PDB entry 1HJX | X-ray diffraction, 1.85 A resolution | chains A and C of the 4 polymer chains in the assembly

== Chain A (and C) ==
Name: Chitinase-3 like protein 1
Source organism: Homo sapiens
Notes: chain C of this document is another copy of the same molecule, construct and numbering; everything in this record applies to it too
UniProtKB: P36222 (C3L1_HUMAN); residues 22-383 here = UniProt positions 22-383
Chain sequence (362 residues; row label = number of the first residue in the row):
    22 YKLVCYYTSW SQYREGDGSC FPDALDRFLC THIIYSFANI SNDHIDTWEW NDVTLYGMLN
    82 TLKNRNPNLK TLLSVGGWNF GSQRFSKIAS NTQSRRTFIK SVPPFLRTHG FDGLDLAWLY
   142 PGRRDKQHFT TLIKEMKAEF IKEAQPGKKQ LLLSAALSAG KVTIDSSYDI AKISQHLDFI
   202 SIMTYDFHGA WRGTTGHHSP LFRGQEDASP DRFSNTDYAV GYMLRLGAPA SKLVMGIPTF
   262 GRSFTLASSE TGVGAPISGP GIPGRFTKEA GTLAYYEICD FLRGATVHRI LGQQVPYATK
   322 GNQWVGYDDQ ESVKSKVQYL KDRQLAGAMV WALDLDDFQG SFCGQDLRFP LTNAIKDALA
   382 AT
Construct notes: variant I311 (Thr in P36222)
Swiss-Prot annotation at these positions:
  - region: Q324 to V338 (Important for AKT1 activation and IL8 production)
  - binding site (chitin): E70, W71, G97 to N100, Y141, M204 to D207, R263, W352
  - glycosylation: N60 (N-linked (GlcNAc...) asparagine)
Cystine bridges: C26-C51, C300-C364
Covalent attachments: N-acetylglucosamine (NAG) linked to N60
From the paper describing this entry:
  - post-translational modification sites: N60

== Interface between chain A and chain C ==
Contacting residue pairs (10; chain A residue first):
  R144(A) with W212(C)
  V183(A) with W212(C), hydrophobic
  W212(A) with K182(C); V183(C), hydrophobic; F234(C), hydrophobic
  R213(A) with R144(C), hydrogen bond (backbone-side chain); V183(C)
  G214(A) with R144(C)
  T215(A) with R144(C)
  P277(A) with R144(C)
Other interface residues (no listed pair), chain A (8 interface residues in all): P231
Other interface residues (no listed pair), chain C (7 interface residues in all): T184, T215

== Summary ==
8 residues of chain A face 7 of chain C across their interface; the contacts include 1 hydrogen bond. Its one
hydrogen-bonded contact is R213(A)-R144(C). N-acetylglucosamine is covalently linked to N60(A). Curated
annotation (UniProt) lists 13 chitin-binding residues on chain A. From the paper: a modification site at
N60(A).
Chain A and chain C are both Chitinase-3 like protein 1 (Homo sapiens); the structure, Ligand-induced
signalling and conformational change of the 39 kD glycoprotein from human articular chondrocytes, was
determined by X-ray diffraction together with 1HJV and 1HJW from the same study.
